1AB9 - chains B and C of the 4 polymer chains in the assembly; structure by X-ray diffraction, 1.60 A resolution.

== Chain B ==
Protein: Gamma-chymotrypsin
Source organism: Bos taurus
Notes: EC 3.4.21.1
UniProtKB: P00766 (CTRA_BOVIN); numbering as in UniProt (aligned over 16-146)
Sequence (131 residues; numbered 16 to 146; the number before each row is that of its first residue):
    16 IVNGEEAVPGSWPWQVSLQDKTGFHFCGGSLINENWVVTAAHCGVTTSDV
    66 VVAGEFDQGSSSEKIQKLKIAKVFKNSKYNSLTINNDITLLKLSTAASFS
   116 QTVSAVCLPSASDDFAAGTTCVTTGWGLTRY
Disulfides: Cys-42/Cys-58
Curated features (UniProtKB/Swiss-Prot):
  - active site (Charge relay system): His-57, Asp-102

== Chain C ==
Protein: Gamma-chymotrypsin
Source organism: Bos taurus
Notes: EC 3.4.21.1
UniProtKB: P00766 (CTRA_BOVIN); residues 149-245 here = UniProt positions 149-245
Sequence (97 residues; each row starts with the number of its first residue):
   149 ANTPDRLQQASLPLLSNTNCKKYWGTKIKDAMICAGASGVSSCMGDSGGP
   199 LVCKKNGAWTLVGIVSWGSSTCSTSTPGVYARVTALVNWVQQTLAAN
Unresolved in the structure: 149
Disulfides: Cys-168/Cys-182, Cys-191/Cys-220
Curated features (UniProtKB/Swiss-Prot):
  - active site: Ser-195 (Charge relay system)

== Chain B / chain C interface ==
Inter-chain disulfides: Cys-136(B)/Cys-201(C)
Residue-residue contacts - 152 pairs, chain B then chain C:
  Ile-16(B) / Gln-156(C)
  Ile-16(B) / Gln-157(C)
  Ile-16(B) / Ala-158(C)  hydrophobic
  Ile-16(B) / Ser-189(C)
  Ile-16(B) / Asp-194(C)  hydrogen bond (backbone-side chain)
  Val-17(B) / Val-188(C)
  Val-17(B) / Ser-189(C)  hydrogen bond (backbone-backbone)
  Val-17(B) / Cys-220(C)  hydrophobic
  Val-17(B) / Thr-222(C)
  Asn-18(B) / Gly-187(C)  hydrogen bond (side chain-backbone)
  Asn-18(B) / Val-188(C)
  Asn-18(B) / Thr-222(C)
  Gly-19(B) / Gln-157(C)
  Glu-20(B) / Gln-156(C)
  Glu-20(B) / Gln-157(C)  hydrogen bond (backbone-backbone)
  Glu-21(B) / Arg-154(C)  salt bridge
  Glu-21(B) / Leu-155(C)
  Glu-21(B) / Gln-156(C)
  Ala-22(B) / Leu-155(C)  hydrogen bond (backbone-backbone)
  Ala-22(B) / Gln-157(C)
  Trp-27(B) / Gln-157(C)  hydrogen bond
  Trp-29(B) / Trp-207(C)  hydrophobic
  Gln-30(B) / Leu-155(C)
  Gln-30(B) / Pro-198(C)
  His-40(B) / Gly-193(C)  hydrogen bond (side chain-backbone)
  Cys-42(B) / Gly-193(C)
  Cys-42(B) / Ser-195(C)
  Gly-43(B) / Ser-195(C)  hydrogen bond (backbone-backbone)
  Gly-43(B) / Gly-196(C)
  Gly-43(B) / Gly-197(C)
  Gly-44(B) / Gly-196(C)
  Ser-45(B) / Pro-198(C)
  Ile-47(B) / Val-238(C)  hydrophobic
  Ile-47(B) / Leu-242(C)  hydrophobic
  Asn-48(B) / Leu-242(C)
  Trp-51(B) / Leu-242(C)  hydrophobic
  Trp-51(B) / Asn-245(C)
  Val-53(B) / Gly-196(C)
  Val-53(B) / Leu-209(C)  hydrophobic
  Val-53(B) / Ile-212(C)  hydrophobic
  Thr-54(B) / Gly-196(C)
  Thr-54(B) / Ile-212(C)
  Ala-55(B) / Gly-196(C)
  Ala-55(B) / Ile-212(C)
  Ala-55(B) / Val-213(C)
  His-57(B) / Ser-195(C)  hydrogen bond
  His-57(B) / Ser-214(C)
  Cys-58(B) / Ser-195(C)
  Phe-71(B) / Asp-153(C)
  Phe-71(B) / Arg-154(C)
  Phe-71(B) / Leu-155(C)  hydrogen bond (backbone-backbone)
  Asp-72(B) / Asp-153(C)
  Asp-72(B) / Arg-154(C)  salt bridge
  Gln-73(B) / Asp-153(C)  hydrogen bond (backbone-backbone)
  Phe-89(B) / Trp-237(C)
  Phe-89(B) / Thr-241(C)
  Phe-89(B) / Asn-245(C)
  Lys-90(B) / Trp-237(C)
  Asn-91(B) / Leu-234(C)
  Asn-91(B) / Trp-237(C)
  Thr-98(B) / Met-180(C)
  Ile-99(B) / Met-180(C)
  Ile-99(B) / Ser-214(C)
  Ile-99(B) / Trp-215(C)
  Asn-100(B) / Lys-177(C)
  Asn-100(B) / Ala-179(C)
  Asn-100(B) / Met-180(C)
  Asn-101(B) / Ala-179(C)
  Asn-101(B) / Leu-234(C)
  Asp-102(B) / Ser-214(C)  hydrogen bond
  Asp-102(B) / Ala-229(C)
  Ile-103(B) / Ile-212(C)  hydrophobic
  Ile-103(B) / Leu-234(C)  hydrophobic
  Ile-103(B) / Trp-237(C)  hydrophobic
  Ile-103(B) / Val-238(C)  hydrophobic
  Leu-105(B) / Trp-237(C)  hydrophobic
  Leu-105(B) / Val-238(C)  hydrophobic
  Leu-105(B) / Thr-241(C)
  Leu-105(B) / Leu-242(C)  hydrophobic
  Lys-107(B) / Asn-245(C)  hydrogen bond (side chain-backbone)
  Val-121(B) / Val-200(C)  hydrophobic
  Val-121(B) / Trp-207(C)
  Val-121(B) / Leu-209(C)
  Cys-122(B) / Trp-207(C)  hydrogen bond (backbone-backbone)
  Cys-122(B) / Thr-208(C)
  Cys-122(B) / Leu-209(C)  hydrogen bond (backbone-backbone)
  Leu-123(B) / Thr-208(C)
  Leu-123(B) / Val-238(C)  hydrophobic
  Pro-124(B) / Thr-208(C)
  Pro-124(B) / Leu-209(C)
  Pro-124(B) / Val-231(C)
  Pro-124(B) / Thr-232(C)
  Pro-124(B) / Val-235(C)
  Ser-125(B) / Thr-232(C)
  Ala-126(B) / Thr-232(C)
  Ala-126(B) / Val-235(C)
  Ala-126(B) / Asn-236(C)
  Asp-128(B) / Thr-232(C)
  Phe-130(B) / Leu-162(C)  hydrophobic
  Phe-130(B) / Val-210(C)  hydrophobic
  Ala-131(B) / Leu-162(C)
  Ala-132(B) / Leu-162(C)
  Ala-132(B) / Leu-163(C)
  Ala-132(B) / Ser-164(C)
  Gly-133(B) / Leu-162(C)  hydrogen bond (backbone-backbone)
  Thr-134(B) / Leu-160(C)
  Thr-134(B) / Pro-161(C)
  Thr-134(B) / Leu-162(C)  hydrogen bond (backbone-backbone)
  Thr-135(B) / Ser-159(C)
  Thr-135(B) / Leu-160(C)
  Cys-136(B) / Ala-158(C)
  Cys-136(B) / Ser-159(C)
  Cys-136(B) / Leu-160(C)  hydrogen bond (backbone-backbone)
  Cys-136(B) / Leu-162(C)  hydrophobic
  Cys-136(B) / Val-200(C)
  Cys-136(B) / Cys-201(C)  disulfide
  Val-137(B) / Ala-158(C)
  Val-137(B) / Pro-198(C)
  Val-137(B) / Leu-199(C)
  Val-137(B) / Val-200(C)  hydrogen bond (backbone-backbone)
  Val-137(B) / Trp-207(C)  hydrophobic
  Thr-138(B) / Gln-157(C)
  Thr-138(B) / Ala-158(C)  hydrogen bond (backbone-backbone)
  Thr-138(B) / Leu-160(C)
  Thr-138(B) / Ser-190(C)
  Thr-138(B) / Pro-198(C)  hydrogen bond (side chain-backbone)
  Thr-138(B) / Leu-199(C)
  Thr-138(B) / Val-213(C)
  Thr-139(B) / Gln-156(C)
  Thr-139(B) / Gln-157(C)
  Thr-139(B) / Pro-198(C)
  Gly-140(B) / Leu-155(C)
  Gly-140(B) / Gln-156(C)  hydrogen bond (backbone-backbone)
  Gly-140(B) / Asp-194(C)
  Trp-141(B) / Thr-151(C)
  Trp-141(B) / Pro-152(C)
  Trp-141(B) / Asp-153(C)  hydrogen bond (side chain-backbone)
  Trp-141(B) / Arg-154(C)
  Trp-141(B) / Leu-155(C)
  Trp-141(B) / Asp-194(C)
  Gly-142(B) / Pro-152(C)
  Gly-142(B) / Met-192(C)
  Gly-142(B) / Gly-193(C)
  Gly-142(B) / Asp-194(C)  hydrogen bond (backbone-side chain)
  Leu-143(B) / Asn-150(C)
  Leu-143(B) / Thr-151(C)
  Leu-143(B) / Cys-191(C)
  Leu-143(B) / Met-192(C)  hydrogen bond (backbone-backbone)
  Thr-144(B) / Pro-152(C)
  Tyr-146(B) / Met-192(C)  hydrophobic
  Tyr-146(B) / Ser-218(C)
  Tyr-146(B) / Thr-219(C)
Also at the interface, not in a pair above, chain B (64 interface residues in all): Phe-41, Gly-74, Ser-92, Thr-104
Also at the interface, not in a pair above, chain C (60 interface residues in all): Lys-203, Ala-206, Tyr-228, Gln-239

== Overview ==
Chain B and chain C form an interface of 64 and 60 residues respectively, with 1 disulfide bond, 25 hydrogen
bonds and 2 salt bridges. Polar pairs include Glu-21(B)/Arg-154(C), Asp-72(B)/Arg-154(C) and
Ile-16(B)/Asp-194(C).
Here chain B is Gamma-chymotrypsin and chain C is Gamma-chymotrypsin, both from Bos taurus. Entry 1AB9
(Crystal structure of bovine gamma-chymotrypsin) was determined by X-ray diffraction, deposited together with
1AFQ.
